8FVR - chains F and H of the 8 polymer chains in the assembly; structure by electron microscopy, 2.42 A resolution.

Chain F:
Molecule: DNA-directed RNA polymerase subunit beta
From: Escherichia coli K-12
Notes: EC 2.7.7.6
Reference sequence: P0A8V2 (RPOB_ECOLI); residues 1-1342 here = UniProt positions 1-1342
Chain sequence (1342 residues; numbered 1 to 1342; the number before each row is that of its first residue):
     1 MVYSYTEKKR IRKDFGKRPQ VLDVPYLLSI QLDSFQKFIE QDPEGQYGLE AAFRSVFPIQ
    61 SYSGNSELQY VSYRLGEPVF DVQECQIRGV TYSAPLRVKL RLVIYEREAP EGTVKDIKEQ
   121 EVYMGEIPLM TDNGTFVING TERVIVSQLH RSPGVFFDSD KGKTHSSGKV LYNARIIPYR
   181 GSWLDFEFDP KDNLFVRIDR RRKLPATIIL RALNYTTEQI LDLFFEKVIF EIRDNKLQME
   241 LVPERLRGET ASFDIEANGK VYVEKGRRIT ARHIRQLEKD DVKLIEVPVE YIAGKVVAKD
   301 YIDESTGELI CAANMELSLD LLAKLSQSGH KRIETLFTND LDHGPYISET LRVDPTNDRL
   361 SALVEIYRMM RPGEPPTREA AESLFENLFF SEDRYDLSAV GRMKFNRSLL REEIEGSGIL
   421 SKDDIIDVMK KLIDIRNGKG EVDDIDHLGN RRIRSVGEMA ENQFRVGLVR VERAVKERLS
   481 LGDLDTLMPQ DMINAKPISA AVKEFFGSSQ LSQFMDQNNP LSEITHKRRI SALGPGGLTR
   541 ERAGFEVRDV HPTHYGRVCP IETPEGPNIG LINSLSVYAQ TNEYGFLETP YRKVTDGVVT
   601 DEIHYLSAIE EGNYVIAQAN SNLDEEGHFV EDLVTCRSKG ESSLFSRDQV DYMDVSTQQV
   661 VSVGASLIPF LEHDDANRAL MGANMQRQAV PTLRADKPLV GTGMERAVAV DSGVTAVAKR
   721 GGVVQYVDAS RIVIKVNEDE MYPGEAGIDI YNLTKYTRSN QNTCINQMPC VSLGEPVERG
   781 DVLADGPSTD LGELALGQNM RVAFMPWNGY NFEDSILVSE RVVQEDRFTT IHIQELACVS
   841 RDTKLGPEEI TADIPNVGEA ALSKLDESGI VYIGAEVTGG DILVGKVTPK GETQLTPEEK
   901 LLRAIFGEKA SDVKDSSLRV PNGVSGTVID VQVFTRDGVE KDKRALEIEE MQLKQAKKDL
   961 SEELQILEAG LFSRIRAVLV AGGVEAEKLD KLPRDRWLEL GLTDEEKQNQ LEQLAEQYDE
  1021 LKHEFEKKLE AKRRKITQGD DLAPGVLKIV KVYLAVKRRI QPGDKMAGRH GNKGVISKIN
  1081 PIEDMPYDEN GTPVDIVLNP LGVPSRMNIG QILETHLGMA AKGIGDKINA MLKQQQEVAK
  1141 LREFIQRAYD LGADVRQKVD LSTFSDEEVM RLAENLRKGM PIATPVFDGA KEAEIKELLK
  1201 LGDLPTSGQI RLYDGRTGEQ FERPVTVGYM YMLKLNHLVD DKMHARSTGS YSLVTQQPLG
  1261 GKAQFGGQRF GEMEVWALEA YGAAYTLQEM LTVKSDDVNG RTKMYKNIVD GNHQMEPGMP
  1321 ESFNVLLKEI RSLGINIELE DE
Disordered / not traced: 1, 891-912
Swiss-Prot annotation at these positions:
  - modified residue (N6-acetyllysine): Lys1022, Lys1200

Chain H:
Molecule: DNA-directed RNA polymerase subunit omega
From: Escherichia coli K-12
Notes: EC 2.7.7.6
Reference sequence: P0A800 (RPOZ_ECOLI); residues 1-91 here = UniProt positions 1-91
Chain sequence (91 residues; numbered 1 to 91; the number before each row is that of its first residue):
     1 MARVTVQDAV EKIGNRFDLV LVAARRARQM QVGGKDPLVP EENDKTTVIA LREIEEGLIN
    61 NQILDVRERQ EQQEQEAAEL QAVTAIAEGR R
Disordered / not traced: 1, 75-91

Interface between chain F and chain H:
Residue-residue contacts (9):
  Tyr1281(F) - Phe17(H)
  Gly1282(F) - Phe17(H)
  Tyr1285(F) - Leu21(H)  hydrophobic
  Gly1311(F) - Gln31(H)
  Asn1312(F) - Gln31(H)
  Asn1312(F) - Val32(H)
  His1313(F) - Arg28(H)  hydrogen bond (backbone-side chain)
  His1313(F) - Gln31(H)  hydrogen bond (backbone-side chain)
  Gln1314(F) - Arg28(H)  hydrogen bond

In short:
7 residues of chain F face 5 of chain H across their interface, with 3 hydrogen bonds. Among the polar pairs
are His1313(F)-Arg28(H), His1313(F)-Gln31(H) and Gln1314(F)-Arg28(H).
Here chain F is DNA-directed RNA polymerase subunit beta and chain H is DNA-directed RNA polymerase subunit
omega, both from Escherichia coli K-12. Entry 8FVR (CryoEM structure of E.coli transcription elongation
complex) was determined by electron microscopy together with 8FVW from the same study.
